PDB entry 3LQ6 | X-ray diffraction, 2.00 A resolution | chains A and B

Chain A (and B):
Protein: Capsid protein
From: Murine norovirus 1
Notes: fragment: Protruding (P) Domain, residues 228-540; chain B of this document is another copy of the same molecule, construct and numbering; everything in this record applies to it too
UniProtKB: Q2V8W4 (Q2V8W4_9CALI); numbering as in UniProt (aligned over 228-540)
Sequence (320 residues; numbered 222 to 541; the number before each row is that of its first residue):
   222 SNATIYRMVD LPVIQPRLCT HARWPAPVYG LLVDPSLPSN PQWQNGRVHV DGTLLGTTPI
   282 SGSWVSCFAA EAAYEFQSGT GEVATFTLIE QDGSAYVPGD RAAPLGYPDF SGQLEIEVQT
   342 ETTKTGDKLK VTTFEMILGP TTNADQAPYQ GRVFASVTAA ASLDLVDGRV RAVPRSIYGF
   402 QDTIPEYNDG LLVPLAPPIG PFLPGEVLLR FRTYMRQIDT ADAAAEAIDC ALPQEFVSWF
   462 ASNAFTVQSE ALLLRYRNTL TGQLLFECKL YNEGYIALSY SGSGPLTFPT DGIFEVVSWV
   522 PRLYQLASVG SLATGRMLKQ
Disordered / not traced: 222-227, 541
Reported in the primary citation:
  - self-association interface (contacts with another copy of this molecule); pairs are residue here / residue on that copy: E338-R396 (salt bridge), G283, T341, Q455
  - conformationally variable residues (domain motion, loop rearrangement, order/disorder transition): G283 to C288, S299 to G300, P361 to Q367, T379 to D388, E407 to P415, R537 to Q541

Interface between chain A and chain B:
Pairs across the interface - 76 pairs, chain A then chain B:
  P233(A) - S463(B)
  I235(A) - I281(B)  hydrophobic
  I235(A) - S463(B)
  R238(A) - W285(B)
  R238(A) - D313(B)  salt bridge
  L239(A) - S282(B)
  L239(A) - W285(B)  hydrophobic
  L239(A) - D313(B)
  C240(A) - S282(B)
  T241(A) - S282(B)  hydrogen bond
  T241(A) - G283(B)
  P248(A) - S284(B)
  P248(A) - R392(B)
  Y250(A) - T343(B)
  Y250(A) - R392(B)
  I281(A) - I235(B)  hydrophobic
  S282(A) - L239(B)
  S282(A) - T241(B)  hydrogen bond
  S282(A) - E456(B)
  G283(A) - T241(B)
  S284(A) - P248(B)
  W285(A) - R238(B)
  W285(A) - L239(B)  hydrophobic
  D313(A) - R238(B)  salt bridge
  D313(A) - L239(B)
  E338(A) - R396(B)  salt bridge
  E338(A) - R437(B)  salt bridge
  Q340(A) - R437(B)  hydrogen bond
  T343(A) - Y250(B)
  T343(A) - Y435(B)
  T343(A) - A446(B)
  T344(A) - Y435(B)  hydrogen bond (backbone-side chain)
  K345(A) - Y435(B)
  K345(A) - A446(B)
  T346(A) - Y435(B)
  T346(A) - A446(B)
  T346(A) - E447(B)
  T346(A) - A448(B)  hydrogen bond (side chain-backbone)
  G347(A) - A446(B)  hydrogen bond (backbone-backbone)
  D348(A) - A445(B)
  D348(A) - A446(B)  hydrogen bond (backbone-backbone)
  K349(A) - A444(B)
  L350(A) - A444(B)  hydrogen bond (backbone-backbone)
  L350(A) - A445(B)
  L350(A) - A446(B)
  V352(A) - R437(B)
  R392(A) - P248(B)
  R392(A) - Y250(B)
  R396(A) - E338(B)  salt bridge
  R396(A) - R396(B)
  Y435(A) - T343(B)
  Y435(A) - T344(B)  hydrogen bond (side chain-backbone)
  Y435(A) - K345(B)
  Y435(A) - T346(B)
  R437(A) - Q340(B)
  R437(A) - L350(B)
  A444(A) - K349(B)
  A444(A) - L350(B)  hydrogen bond (backbone-backbone)
  A445(A) - G347(B)
  A445(A) - D348(B)
  A445(A) - L350(B)
  A446(A) - T343(B)
  A446(A) - K345(B)
  A446(A) - T346(B)
  A446(A) - G347(B)  hydrogen bond (backbone-backbone)
  A446(A) - D348(B)  hydrogen bond (backbone-backbone)
  A446(A) - L350(B)
  E447(A) - T346(B)
  A448(A) - T346(B)
  E456(A) - S282(B)
  W460(A) - S463(B)
  W460(A) - N464(B)
  S463(A) - P233(B)
  S463(A) - I235(B)
  S463(A) - W460(B)
  N464(A) - W460(B)
Also at the interface, not in a pair above, chain A (41 interface residues in all): A247, S315, M436
Also at the interface, not in a pair above, chain B (40 interface residues in all): C240, A247, S315, M436
From the paper, about this interface:
  - pairs named by the authors: E303(A)-R476(B) (salt bridge)

Overview:
Chain A and chain B form an interface of 41 and 40 residues respectively; the contacts include 12 hydrogen
bonds and 5 salt bridges. Among the polar pairs are R238(A)-D313(B), E338(A)-R396(B) and E338(A)-R437(B). The
authors report a salt bridge between E303(A) and R476(B). From the paper: conformational variability at
G283(A), S299(A) and P361(A) among others; a self-association interface involving G283(A), E338(A) and T341(A)
among others.
Chain A and chain B are both Capsid protein (Murine norovirus 1); the structure, Crystal Structure of Murine
Norovirus Protruding (P) Domain, was determined by X-ray diffraction, deposited together with 3LQE.
